Entry 7YJ1 (electron microscopy, 3.10 A resolution); this record covers chains B and A of the 5 polymer chains in the assembly.

== Chain B ==
Protein: Serine palmitoyltransferase 2
From: Homo sapiens
Notes: EC 2.3.1.50
UniProt: O15270 (SPTC2_HUMAN); numbering as in UniProt (aligned over 1-562)
Sequence (562 residues; each row starts with the number of its first residue):
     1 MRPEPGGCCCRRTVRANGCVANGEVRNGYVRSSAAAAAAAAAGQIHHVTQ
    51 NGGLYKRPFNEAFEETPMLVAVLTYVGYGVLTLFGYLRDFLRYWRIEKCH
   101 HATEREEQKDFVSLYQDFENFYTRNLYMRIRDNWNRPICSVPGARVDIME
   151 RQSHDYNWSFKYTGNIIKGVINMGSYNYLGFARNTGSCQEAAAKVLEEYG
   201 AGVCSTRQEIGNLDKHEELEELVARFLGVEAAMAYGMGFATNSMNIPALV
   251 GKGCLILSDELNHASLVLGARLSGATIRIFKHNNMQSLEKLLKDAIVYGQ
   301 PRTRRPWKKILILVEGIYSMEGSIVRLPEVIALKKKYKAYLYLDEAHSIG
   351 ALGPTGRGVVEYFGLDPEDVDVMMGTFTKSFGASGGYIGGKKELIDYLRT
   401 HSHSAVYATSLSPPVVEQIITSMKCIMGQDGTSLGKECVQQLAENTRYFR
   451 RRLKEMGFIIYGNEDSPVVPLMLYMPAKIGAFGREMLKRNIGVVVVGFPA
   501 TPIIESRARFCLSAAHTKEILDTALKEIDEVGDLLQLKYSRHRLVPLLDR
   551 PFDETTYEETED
Not modelled in the structure: 1-44, 547-562
Modified residues: Lys379 ((2S)-2-amino-6-[[3-hydroxy-2-methyl-5-(phosphonooxymethyl)pyridin-4-yl]methylideneamino]hexanoic acid; LLP)
Curated features (UniProtKB/Swiss-Prot):
  - modified residue: Lys379 (N6-(pyridoxal phosphate)lysine)
What the authors report for this chain:
  - mutagenesis - Y122A: unchanged catalytic activity
  - mutagenesis - I503R: increased catalytic activity

== Chain A ==
Protein: Serine palmitoyltransferase 1
From: Homo sapiens
Notes: EC 2.3.1.50
UniProt: O15269 (SPTC1_HUMAN); residues 51-473 here = UniProt positions 51-473
Sequence (423 residues; each row starts with the number of its first residue):
    51 DLTVKEKEELIEEWQPEPLVPPVPKDHPALNYNIVSGPPSHKTVVNGKEC
   101 INFASFNFLGLLDNPRVKAAALASLKKYGVGTCGPRGFYGTFDVHLDLED
   151 RLAKFMKTEEAIIYSYGFATIASAIPAYSKRGDIVFVDRAACFAIQKGLQ
   201 ASRSDIKLFKHNDMADLERLLKEQEIEDQKNPRKARVTRRFIVVEGLYMN
   251 TGTICPLPELVKLKYKYKARIFLEESLSFGVLGEHGRGVTEHYGINIDDI
   301 DLISANMENALASIGGFCCGRSFVIDHQRLSGQGYCFSASLPPLLAAAAI
   351 EALNIMEENPGIFAVLKEKCGQIHKALQGISGLKVVGESLSPAFHLQLEE
   401 STGSREQDVRLLQEIVDQCMNRSIALTQARYLEKEEKCLPPPSIRVVVTV
   451 EQTEEELERAASTIKEVAQAVLL
Curated features (UniProtKB/Swiss-Prot):
  - modified residue: Tyr164 (Phosphotyrosine)

== Interface between chain B and chain A ==
Pairs across the interface - 138 pairs, chain B then chain A:
  Ala102(B) with Phe323(A)
  Thr103(B) with Arg321(A), hydrogen bond (backbone-side chain); Phe323(A)
  Glu104(B) with Arg270(A), salt bridge; Arg321(A), salt bridge
  Arg105(B) with Tyr265(A), hydrogen bond; Asp298(A); Arg321(A)
  Gln108(B) with Lys264(A); Asp301(A)
  Asp110(B) with Lys268(A)
  Phe111(B) with Lys264(A); Lys268(A); Arg270(A)
  Val112(B) with Arg236(A); Thr238(A); Arg270(A), hydrogen bond (backbone-side chain)
  Leu114(B) with Arg239(A), hydrogen bond (backbone-side chain); Arg270(A)
  Tyr115(B) with Phe323(A), hydrogen bond (side chain-backbone); Val324(A); His327(A)
  Thr123(B) with Leu330(A)
  Trp134(B) with Gly137(A); Phe138(A)
  Asn135(B) with Arg136(A); Thr141(A)
  Arg136(B) with Tyr139(A), hydrogen bond; Thr141(A)
  Pro137(B) with Thr141(A)
  Ile138(B) with Tyr139(A); Thr141(A), hydrogen bond (backbone-backbone); Phe142(A); Asp143(A), hydrogen bond (backbone-backbone)
  Cys139(B) with Tyr128(A)
  Ser140(B) with Tyr128(A); Phe142(A)
  Val141(B) with Tyr128(A)
  Pro142(B) with Phe142(A)
  Ile148(B) with Tyr139(A), hydrophobic
  Met149(B) with Asp143(A)
  Tyr162(B) with Leu146(A)
  Ser175(B) with Cys133(A)
  Tyr176(B) with Cys133(A), hydrogen bond (backbone-backbone)
  Ala182(B) with Cys133(A), hydrophobic
  Arg183(B) with Gly129(A)
  Asn184(B) with Lys127(A)
  Gln189(B) with Leu125(A); Val130(A)
  Ala193(B) with Leu125(A), hydrophobic
  Leu196(B) with Lys118(A); Leu125(A), hydrophobic
  Glu197(B) with Lys118(A), salt bridge
  Tyr199(B) with Gly87(A); Pro88(A); Asp113(A)
  Gly200(B) with Leu112(A)
  Ala201(B) with Ala312(A)
  Gly202(B) with Leu112(A)
  Cys204(B) with Ser105(A); Phe106(A), hydrogen bond (backbone-backbone); Asn107(A); Glu308(A)
  Arg207(B) with Tyr82(A)
  Gln208(B) with Tyr82(A); Arg430(A)
  Glu209(B) with Asn83(A); Thr427(A); Arg445(A), salt bridge
  Ile210(B) with Val85(A); Ala104(A), hydrophobic; Ser105(A)
  Asn212(B) with Tyr82(A); Asn83(A); Ile84(A); Val85(A), hydrogen bond (backbone-backbone)
  Leu213(B) with Val85(A); Gly87(A)
  Asp214(B) with Val85(A), hydrogen bond (backbone-backbone)
  Met237(B) with Tyr166(A), hydrophobic; Ser338(A)
  Phe239(B) with Gln333(A); Phe337(A); Ser338(A)
  Ala240(B) with Tyr166(A), hydrophobic
  Met244(B) with Phe168(A), hydrophobic
  His263(B) with Phe337(A)
  Ala264(B) with Phe337(A), hydrophobic
  Arg271(B) with Ala201(A); Arg203(A)
  Leu272(B) with Gln200(A), hydrogen bond (backbone-side chain)
  Lys293(B) with Ile61(A)
  Ile296(B) with Ile61(A), hydrophobic; Trp64(A), hydrophobic
  Trp307(B) with Trp64(A), hydrogen bond (backbone-side chain)
  Lys308(B) with Pro66(A); Glu67(A), hydrogen bond (backbone-backbone)
  Lys309(B) with Pro68(A); Leu69(A), hydrogen bond (side chain-backbone)
  Ile310(B) with Trp64(A), hydrophobic
  Tyr337(B) with Ile61(A), hydrophobic; Trp64(A)
  Lys338(B) with Ile61(A), hydrogen bond (side chain-backbone); Trp64(A); Gln65(A); Pro66(A)
  Tyr340(B) with Glu67(A), hydrogen bond (side chain-backbone); Pro68(A); Leu69(A)
  Thr378(B) with Ala339(A)
  Lys379(B) with Ser338(A); Ala339(A)
  Gly382(B) with Gly131(A)
  Glu393(B) with Val70(A)
  Leu394(B) with Val70(A), hydrophobic
  Tyr397(B) with Val70(A), hydrophobic; Pro71(A)
  Arg399(B) with Tyr82(A), hydrogen bond (backbone-side chain)
  Thr400(B) with Leu432(A)
  His401(B) with His77(A)
  His403(B) with Leu432(A)
  Ser404(B) with Tyr166(A), hydrogen bond
  Ala405(B) with Tyr82(A)
  Val406(B) with Arg430(A); Leu432(A), hydrophobic
  Tyr407(B) with Phe168(A), hydrophobic; Phe193(A), hydrophobic; Tyr431(A); Leu432(A), hydrogen bond (side chain-backbone); Glu436(A), hydrogen bond
  Ala408(B) with Tyr166(A)
  Thr409(B) with Tyr166(A); Glu308(A), hydrogen bond
  Ser412(B) with Ile314(A)
  Gln418(B) with Val130(A)
  Gly492(B) with Tyr139(A)
  Val493(B) with Tyr139(A), hydrogen bond (backbone-side chain)
  Arg509(B) with Phe138(A)
Other interface residues (no listed pair), chain B (104 interface residues in all): Ser113, Gln116, Tyr127, Gly174, Ala192, Glu198, Val203, Ser205, Tyr235, Gly236, Leu249, Val297, Tyr298, Pro306, Leu311, Asp371, Val372, Ala383, Ser384, Ser410, Val415, Val494
Other interface residues (no listed pair), chain A (98 interface residues in all): Leu52, Lys57, Leu60, Ala79, Leu80, Pro89, Val95, Asn102, Ala121, Leu122, Lys126, Thr132, Pro135, Ser165, Ala169, Tyr178, Ala235, Val237, Phe241, Asn309, Gly334, Pro342, Leu345, Ala348, Ala425, Gln428, Ala429

== Summary ==
Chain B and chain A form an interface of 104 and 98 residues respectively, with 24 hydrogen bonds and 4 salt
bridges. Polar pairs include Glu104(B)-Arg270(A), Glu104(B)-Arg321(A) and Glu197(B)-Lys118(A). From the paper:
I503R of chain B increases catalytic activity; Y122A of chain B leaves catalytic activity unchanged.
Here chain B is Serine palmitoyltransferase 2 and chain A is Serine palmitoyltransferase 1, both from Homo
sapiens. Entry 7YJ1 (Cryo-EM structure of SPT-ORMDL3 (ORMDL3-deltaN2) complex) was determined by electron
microscopy, deposited together with 7YIU, 7YIY and 7YJ2.
